Entry 3RE8 (X-ray diffraction, 1.90 A resolution); this record covers chains A and D of the 4 polymer chains in the assembly.

Chain A (and D):
Molecule: Catalase
From: Bos taurus
Notes: EC 1.11.1.6; chain D of this document is another copy of the same molecule, construct and numbering; everything in this record applies to it too
UniProtKB: P00432 (CATA_BOVIN); residues 3-501 here correspond to UniProt positions 4-502 (UniProt number = residue number + 1)
Amino-acid sequence (499 residues; numbered 3 to 501; the number before each row is that of its first residue):
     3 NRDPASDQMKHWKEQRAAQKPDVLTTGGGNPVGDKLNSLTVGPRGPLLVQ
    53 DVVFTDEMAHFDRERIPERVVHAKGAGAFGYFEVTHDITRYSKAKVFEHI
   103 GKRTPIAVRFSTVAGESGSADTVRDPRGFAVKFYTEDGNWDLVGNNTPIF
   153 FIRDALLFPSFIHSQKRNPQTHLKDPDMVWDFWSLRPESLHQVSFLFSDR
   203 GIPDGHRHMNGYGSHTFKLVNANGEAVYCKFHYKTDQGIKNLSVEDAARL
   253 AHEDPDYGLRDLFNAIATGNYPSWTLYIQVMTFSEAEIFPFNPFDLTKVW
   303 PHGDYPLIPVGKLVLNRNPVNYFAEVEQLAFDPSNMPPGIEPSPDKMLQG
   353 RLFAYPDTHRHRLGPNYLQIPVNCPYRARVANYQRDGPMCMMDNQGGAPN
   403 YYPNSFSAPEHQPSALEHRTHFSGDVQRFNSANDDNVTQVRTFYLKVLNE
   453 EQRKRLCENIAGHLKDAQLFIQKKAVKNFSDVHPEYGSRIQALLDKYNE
Ion coordination: heme Fe near Tyr357 (its only coordinating residue here)
Ligand contacts:
  - heme (HEM), molecule 1: Met60, Phe63, Asp64
  - heme (HEM), molecule 2: Arg71, Val72, Val73, His74, Arg111, Ser113, Gly130, Phe131, Ala132, Val145, Gly146, Asn147, Phe152, Ala157, Phe160, Tyr214, Gly215, Ser216, Leu298, Leu331, Phe333, Met349, Arg353, Ala356, Tyr357, Thr360, His361, Arg364
UniProt features mapped onto this chain:
  - active site: His74, Asn147
  - binding site (NADP(+)): His193, Phe197, Ser200, Arg202, Asn212, Tyr214, Lys236, Trp302, His304, Gln441, Thr444, Phe445
  - binding site (heme): Tyr357
  - modified residue: Ser8 (Phosphoserine), Lys12 (N6-succinyllysine), Lys220 (N6-succinyllysine), Lys232 (N6-acetyllysine), Ser416 (Phosphoserine), Ser433 (Phosphoserine), Lys448 (N6-acetyllysine), Lys479 (N6-acetyllysine), Lys498 (N6-acetyllysine)
What the authors report for this chain:
  - heme coordination: Tyr357
  - catalytic residues: His74 (citing earlier work)

Interface between chain A and chain D:
Pairs across the interface (199; chain A residue first):
  Arg4(A) - Asp179(D)  salt bridge
  Arg4(A) - Asp468(D)  hydrogen bond (side chain-backbone)
  Arg4(A) - Ala469(D)
  Arg4(A) - Gln470(D)
  Ala7(A) - Thr173(D)
  Ala7(A) - Leu175(D)  hydrophobic
  Gln10(A) - Asn170(D)  hydrogen bond
  Gln10(A) - Gln172(D)  hydrogen bond
  Gln10(A) - Thr173(D)
  Met11(A) - Asp179(D)
  Met11(A) - Met180(D)  hydrophobic
  Lys12(A) - Gln470(D)
  Asp36(A) - Arg430(D)
  Lys37(A) - Leu158(D)  hydrogen bond (side chain-backbone)
  Leu38(A) - Asp156(D)
  Leu38(A) - Leu158(D)
  Leu38(A) - Leu159(D)
  Leu38(A) - Arg188(D)
  Asn39(A) - Asp156(D)
  Asn39(A) - Leu158(D)
  Asn39(A) - Arg430(D)  hydrogen bond (backbone-side chain)
  Asn39(A) - Phe431(D)
  Asn39(A) - Asn432(D)  hydrogen bond
  Asn39(A) - Ser433(D)  hydrogen bond (side chain-backbone)
  Ser40(A) - Asp156(D)  hydrogen bond (backbone-side chain)
  Ser40(A) - Leu158(D)
  Ser40(A) - Gln429(D)
  Ser40(A) - Arg430(D)
  Leu41(A) - Val428(D)  hydrophobic
  Leu41(A) - Gln429(D)
  Leu41(A) - Arg430(D)
  Thr42(A) - Asp427(D)
  Thr42(A) - Val428(D)
  Thr42(A) - Gln429(D)  hydrogen bond (backbone-backbone)
  Thr42(A) - Phe431(D)
  Val43(A) - Asp427(D)
  Gly44(A) - Asp427(D)  hydrogen bond (backbone-backbone)
  Gly44(A) - Phe431(D)
  Pro45(A) - Lys348(D)
  Pro45(A) - Phe431(D)
  Arg46(A) - Asn294(D)
  Arg46(A) - Pro295(D)
  Arg46(A) - Pro346(D)
  Arg46(A) - Phe424(D)
  Gly47(A) - Pro346(D)
  Gly47(A) - Phe424(D)
  Pro48(A) - Gln351(D)
  Pro48(A) - Phe424(D)  hydrophobic
  Leu49(A) - Gln351(D)  hydrogen bond (backbone-side chain)
  Asp53(A) - Arg430(D)  salt bridge
  Val55(A) - Arg430(D)
  Phe56(A) - Ala157(D)  hydrophobic
  Phe56(A) - Leu158(D)  hydrophobic
  Phe56(A) - Gly352(D)
  Thr57(A) - Phe355(D)
  Glu59(A) - Leu158(D)
  Met60(A) - Ala157(D)
  Met60(A) - Pro161(D)  hydrophobic
  Ala61(A) - Asp359(D)
  Phe63(A) - Val72(D)
  Phe63(A) - Phe160(D)  hydrophobic
  Phe63(A) - Pro161(D)  hydrophobic
  Phe63(A) - Ile164(D)  hydrophobic
  Phe63(A) - His165(D)
  Asp64(A) - Ala356(D)
  Asp64(A) - Asp359(D)
  Asp64(A) - Thr360(D)  hydrogen bond (backbone-side chain)
  Asp64(A) - His363(D)
  Arg65(A) - Asp359(D)  salt bridge
  Arg65(A) - His363(D)
  Glu66(A) - His165(D)  salt bridge
  Arg67(A) - Pro69(D)
  Arg67(A) - Glu70(D)
  Arg67(A) - Val72(D)  hydrogen bond (side chain-backbone)
  Arg67(A) - Lys168(D)
  Arg67(A) - His363(D)  hydrogen bond (backbone-side chain)
  Ile68(A) - Pro69(D)
  Pro69(A) - Arg67(D)
  Pro69(A) - Ile68(D)
  Pro69(A) - Pro69(D)
  Glu70(A) - Arg67(D)
  Val72(A) - Phe63(D)
  Val72(A) - Arg67(D)  hydrogen bond (backbone-side chain)
  Glu118(A) - Ser119(D)
  Glu118(A) - Gly120(D)
  Ser119(A) - Glu118(D)
  Ser119(A) - Arg169(D)
  Gly120(A) - Glu118(D)
  Gly120(A) - Gly120(D)
  Gly120(A) - Ser121(D)
  Ser121(A) - Gly120(D)
  Asp156(A) - Leu38(D)
  Asp156(A) - Asn39(D)
  Asp156(A) - Ser40(D)  hydrogen bond
  Ala157(A) - Phe56(D)  hydrophobic
  Ala157(A) - Met60(D)
  Leu158(A) - Lys37(D)  hydrogen bond (backbone-side chain)
  Leu158(A) - Asn39(D)
  Leu158(A) - Ser40(D)
  Leu158(A) - Phe56(D)  hydrophobic
  Leu158(A) - Glu59(D)
  Leu159(A) - Leu38(D)
  Phe160(A) - Phe63(D)  hydrophobic
  Pro161(A) - Met60(D)  hydrophobic
  Pro161(A) - Phe63(D)  hydrophobic
  Ile164(A) - Phe63(D)  hydrophobic
  His165(A) - Glu66(D)  salt bridge
  Lys168(A) - Arg67(D)
  Arg169(A) - Ser119(D)
  Arg169(A) - Asp258(D)  salt bridge
  Asn170(A) - Gln10(D)  hydrogen bond
  Pro171(A) - Val322(D)
  Pro171(A) - Asn323(D)
  Pro171(A) - Tyr324(D)  hydrogen bond (backbone-backbone)
  Gln172(A) - Gln10(D)  hydrogen bond
  Gln172(A) - Phe265(D)
  Gln172(A) - Pro321(D)  hydrogen bond (side chain-backbone)
  Gln172(A) - Val322(D)
  Gln172(A) - Tyr324(D)
  Thr173(A) - Ala7(D)
  Thr173(A) - Gln10(D)
  Thr173(A) - Leu261(D)
  Thr173(A) - Phe265(D)
  His174(A) - Tyr324(D)
  Leu175(A) - Ala7(D)  hydrophobic
  Leu175(A) - Asp258(D)
  Leu175(A) - Arg262(D)
  Asp179(A) - Arg4(D)  salt bridge
  Asp179(A) - Met11(D)
  Met180(A) - Met11(D)  hydrophobic
  Arg188(A) - Leu38(D)
  Ala250(A) - His254(D)
  Ala253(A) - His254(D)
  His254(A) - Ala250(D)
  His254(A) - His254(D)
  Asp258(A) - Arg169(D)  salt bridge
  Asp258(A) - Leu175(D)
  Leu261(A) - His174(D)
  Leu261(A) - Leu175(D)  hydrophobic
  Arg262(A) - Leu175(D)
  Phe265(A) - Gln172(D)
  Phe265(A) - Thr173(D)
  Phe293(A) - Arg46(D)
  Asn294(A) - Arg46(D)
  Pro295(A) - Arg46(D)
  Pro321(A) - Gln172(D)  hydrogen bond (backbone-side chain)
  Val322(A) - Pro171(D)
  Val322(A) - Gln172(D)
  Asn323(A) - Pro171(D)
  Tyr324(A) - Pro171(D)  hydrogen bond (backbone-backbone)
  Tyr324(A) - Gln172(D)
  Tyr324(A) - His174(D)
  Pro346(A) - Arg46(D)
  Pro346(A) - Gly47(D)
  Lys348(A) - Pro45(D)
  Gln351(A) - Pro48(D)
  Gln351(A) - Leu49(D)  hydrogen bond (side chain-backbone)
  Gly352(A) - Phe56(D)
  Phe355(A) - Phe56(D)  hydrophobic
  Phe355(A) - Thr57(D)
  Phe355(A) - Met60(D)  hydrophobic
  Phe355(A) - Asp64(D)
  Ala356(A) - Met60(D)  hydrophobic
  Ala356(A) - Asp64(D)
  Asp359(A) - Ala61(D)
  Asp359(A) - Asp64(D)
  Asp359(A) - Arg65(D)  salt bridge
  Thr360(A) - Asp64(D)  hydrogen bond (side chain-backbone)
  His363(A) - Asp64(D)
  His363(A) - Arg65(D)
  His363(A) - Arg67(D)  hydrogen bond (side chain-backbone)
  Phe424(A) - Arg46(D)
  Phe424(A) - Gly47(D)
  Phe424(A) - Pro48(D)
  Gly426(A) - Val43(D)
  Asp427(A) - Thr42(D)
  Asp427(A) - Val43(D)
  Asp427(A) - Gly44(D)  hydrogen bond (backbone-backbone)
  Val428(A) - Leu41(D)  hydrophobic
  Val428(A) - Thr42(D)
  Val428(A) - Leu50(D)  hydrophobic
  Gln429(A) - Ser40(D)
  Gln429(A) - Leu41(D)
  Gln429(A) - Thr42(D)  hydrogen bond (backbone-backbone)
  Arg430(A) - Asp36(D)
  Arg430(A) - Asn39(D)  hydrogen bond (side chain-backbone)
  Arg430(A) - Ser40(D)
  Arg430(A) - Leu41(D)
  Arg430(A) - Asp53(D)  salt bridge
  Arg430(A) - Val55(D)
  Phe431(A) - Asn39(D)
  Phe431(A) - Thr42(D)
  Phe431(A) - Gly44(D)
  Phe431(A) - Pro45(D)
  Asn432(A) - Asn39(D)  hydrogen bond
  Ser433(A) - Asn39(D)  hydrogen bond (backbone-side chain)
  Asp468(A) - Arg4(D)  hydrogen bond (backbone-side chain)
  Gln470(A) - Arg4(D)  hydrogen bond
  Gln470(A) - Lys12(D)
Interface residues without a listed pair, chain A (101 interface residues in all): Gln52, Arg71, Val73, Ser162, Asp177, Ala288, Phe296, Ser425, Ala469
Interface residues without a listed pair, chain D (99 interface residues in all): Arg71, Val73, Asp177, Ala253, Ala288, Phe293, Ser425, Gly426

In short:
The interface between chain A and chain D involves 101 residues on one side and 99 on the other; the contacts
include 33 hydrogen bonds and 10 salt bridges. Polar contacts include Arg4(A)-Asp179(D), Asp53(A)-Arg430(D)
and Arg65(A)-Asp359(D). Ligands of chain A: heme. From the paper: the catalytic residue His74(A); heme
coordination by Tyr357(A).
Both chains are Catalase (Bos taurus). Entry 3RE8 (Structural and Kinetic Analysis of the Beef liver Catalase
interacting with Nitric Oxide) was determined by X-ray diffraction together with 3RGP and 3RGS from the same
study.
